8D4G - chains M and N of the 20 polymer chains in the assembly; structure by electron microscopy, 11.60 A resolution (very low resolution: no residue pairs are listed; an interface is given only as per-side residue counts).

# Chain M
Molecule: AP-1 complex subunit mu-1
From: Mus musculus
UniProtKB: P35585 (AP1M1_MOUSE); residue numbers follow UniProt; this construct covers 1-423
Chain sequence (423 residues; row label = number of the first residue in the row):
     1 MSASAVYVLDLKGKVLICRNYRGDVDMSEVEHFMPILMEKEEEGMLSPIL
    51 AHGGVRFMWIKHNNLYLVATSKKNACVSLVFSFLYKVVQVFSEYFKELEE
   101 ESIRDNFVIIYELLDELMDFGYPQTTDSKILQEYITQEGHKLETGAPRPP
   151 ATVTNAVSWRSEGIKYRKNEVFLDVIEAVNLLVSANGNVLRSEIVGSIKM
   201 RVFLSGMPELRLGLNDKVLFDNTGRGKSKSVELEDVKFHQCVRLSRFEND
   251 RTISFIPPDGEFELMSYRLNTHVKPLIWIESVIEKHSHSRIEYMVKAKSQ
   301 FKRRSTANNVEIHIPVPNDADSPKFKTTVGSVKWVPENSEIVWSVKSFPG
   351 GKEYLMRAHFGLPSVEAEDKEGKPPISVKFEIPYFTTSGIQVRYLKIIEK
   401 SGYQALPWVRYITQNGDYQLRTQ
Unresolved in the structure: 1, 139-145
Swiss-Prot annotation at these positions:
  - modified residue: Ser2 (N-acetylserine), Thr152 (Phosphothreonine), Thr154 (Phosphothreonine), Thr223 (Phosphothreonine)

# Chain N
Molecule: Protein Nef
From: Human immunodeficiency virus 1
UniProtKB: Q90VU7 (Q90VU7_9HIV1); numbering as in UniProt (aligned over 1-206)
Chain sequence (213 residues; each row starts with the number of its first residue):
     1 MGGKWSKSSVIGWPAVRERMRRAEPAADGVGAVSRDLEKHGAITSSNTAA
    51 NNAACAWLEAQEEEEVGFPVTPQVPLRPMTYKAAVDLSHFLKEKGGLEGL
   101 IHSQRRQDILDLWIYHTQGYFPDWQNYTPGPGVRYPLTFGWCYKLVPVEP
   151 DKVEEANKGENTSLLHPVSLHGMDDPEREVLEWRFDSRLAFHHVARELHP
   201 EYFKNCGHHHHHH
Unresolved in the structure: 1-5, 27-63, 150-174, 205-213
Construct notes: expression tag (207-213)

# How chain M and chain N interact
At this resolution (12 A) residue pairs are not listed: 8 residues of chain M and 9 of chain N lie at the interface.

# Overview
Chain M and chain N form an interface of 8 and 9 residues respectively.
Here chain M is AP-1 complex subunit mu-1 (Mus musculus) and chain N is Protein Nef (Human immunodeficiency
virus 1). Entry 8D4G (gamma-Arf1 mediated dimeric assembly of AP-1, Arf1, Nef complex within lattice on MHC-I
lipopeptide incorporated wide(r) ...) was determined by electron microscopy together with 7UX3, 8D4C, 8D4D,
8D4E, 8D4F, 8D9R and 5 further entries from the same study.
